PDB entry 5DNM | X-ray diffraction, 2.81 A resolution | chains C and I of the 10 polymer chains in the assembly

# Chain C
Name: Histone H2A
From: Xenopus laevis
UniProtKB: Q6AZJ8 (Q6AZJ8_XENLA); aligned to UniProt positions 2-129 over residues 1-128 (the alignment contains insertions or deletions, so no single offset holds)
Chain sequence (128 residues; row label = number of the first residue in the row):
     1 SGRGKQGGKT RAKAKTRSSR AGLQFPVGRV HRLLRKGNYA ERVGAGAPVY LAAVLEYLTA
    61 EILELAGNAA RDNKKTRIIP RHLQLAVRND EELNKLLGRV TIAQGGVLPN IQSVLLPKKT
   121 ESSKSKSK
Disordered / not traced: 1-13, 120-128

# Chain I
Molecule: 145-nt DNA strand
Sequence (145 nucleotides; numbered -72 to 72; the number before each row is that of its first residue; numbers below 1 keep their minus sign (DA-72 is residue -72)):
   -72 ATCAATATCC ACCTGCAGAT ACTACCAAAA GTGTATTTGG AAACTGCTCC ATCAAAAGGC
   -12 ATGTTCAGCT GAATCAGCTG AACATGCCTT TTGATGGAGC AGTTTCCAAA TACACTTTTG
    48 GTAGTATCTG CAGGTGGATA TTGAT

# Chain C / chain I interface
Contacting residue pairs (14; chain C residue first):
  Ala14(C) - DT-41(I)  hydrogen bond to the phosphate
  Lys15(C) - DG-42(I)  phosphate contact
  Lys15(C) - DT-41(I)  hydrogen bond to the phosphate
  Thr16(C) - DG-42(I)  phosphate contact
  Arg17(C) - DG-42(I)  salt bridge to the phosphate
  Arg20(C) - DT-41(I)  salt bridge to the phosphate
  Gly28(C) - DA-43(I)  phosphate contact
  Gly28(C) - DG-42(I)  phosphate contact
  Arg29(C) - DA-43(I)  hydrogen bond to the phosphate
  Arg32(C) - DA-44(I)  phosphate contact
  Arg32(C) - DA-43(I)  salt bridge to the phosphate
  Arg42(C) - DT-35(I)  sugar contact
  Arg42(C) - DG-34(I)  sugar contact
  Arg77(C) - DA-54(I)  sugar contact

# Summary
Chain C and chain I form an interface of 10 and 7 residues respectively; the contacts include 3 hydrogen bonds
and 3 salt bridges. Polar contacts include Ala14(C)-DT-41(I), Lys15(C)-DT-41(I) and Arg29(C)-DA-43(I).
Chain C is Histone H2A (Xenopus laevis) and chain I is a 145-nt DNA strand; the structure, Nucleosome core
particle containing adducts of ruthenium(II)-toluene PTA complex, was determined by X-ray diffraction together
with 5DNN from the same study.
